6UPX - chains A and E of the 13 polymer chains in the assembly; structure by X-ray diffraction, 3.40 A resolution.

# Chain A
Molecule: DNA-directed RNA polymerase II subunit RPB1
Organism: Saccharomyces cerevisiae (strain ATCC 204508 / S288c)
Notes: EC 2.7.7.6
UniProt: P04050 (RPB1_YEAST); residues 1-1733 here = UniProt positions 1-1733
Amino-acid sequence (1733 residues; row label = number of the first residue in the row):
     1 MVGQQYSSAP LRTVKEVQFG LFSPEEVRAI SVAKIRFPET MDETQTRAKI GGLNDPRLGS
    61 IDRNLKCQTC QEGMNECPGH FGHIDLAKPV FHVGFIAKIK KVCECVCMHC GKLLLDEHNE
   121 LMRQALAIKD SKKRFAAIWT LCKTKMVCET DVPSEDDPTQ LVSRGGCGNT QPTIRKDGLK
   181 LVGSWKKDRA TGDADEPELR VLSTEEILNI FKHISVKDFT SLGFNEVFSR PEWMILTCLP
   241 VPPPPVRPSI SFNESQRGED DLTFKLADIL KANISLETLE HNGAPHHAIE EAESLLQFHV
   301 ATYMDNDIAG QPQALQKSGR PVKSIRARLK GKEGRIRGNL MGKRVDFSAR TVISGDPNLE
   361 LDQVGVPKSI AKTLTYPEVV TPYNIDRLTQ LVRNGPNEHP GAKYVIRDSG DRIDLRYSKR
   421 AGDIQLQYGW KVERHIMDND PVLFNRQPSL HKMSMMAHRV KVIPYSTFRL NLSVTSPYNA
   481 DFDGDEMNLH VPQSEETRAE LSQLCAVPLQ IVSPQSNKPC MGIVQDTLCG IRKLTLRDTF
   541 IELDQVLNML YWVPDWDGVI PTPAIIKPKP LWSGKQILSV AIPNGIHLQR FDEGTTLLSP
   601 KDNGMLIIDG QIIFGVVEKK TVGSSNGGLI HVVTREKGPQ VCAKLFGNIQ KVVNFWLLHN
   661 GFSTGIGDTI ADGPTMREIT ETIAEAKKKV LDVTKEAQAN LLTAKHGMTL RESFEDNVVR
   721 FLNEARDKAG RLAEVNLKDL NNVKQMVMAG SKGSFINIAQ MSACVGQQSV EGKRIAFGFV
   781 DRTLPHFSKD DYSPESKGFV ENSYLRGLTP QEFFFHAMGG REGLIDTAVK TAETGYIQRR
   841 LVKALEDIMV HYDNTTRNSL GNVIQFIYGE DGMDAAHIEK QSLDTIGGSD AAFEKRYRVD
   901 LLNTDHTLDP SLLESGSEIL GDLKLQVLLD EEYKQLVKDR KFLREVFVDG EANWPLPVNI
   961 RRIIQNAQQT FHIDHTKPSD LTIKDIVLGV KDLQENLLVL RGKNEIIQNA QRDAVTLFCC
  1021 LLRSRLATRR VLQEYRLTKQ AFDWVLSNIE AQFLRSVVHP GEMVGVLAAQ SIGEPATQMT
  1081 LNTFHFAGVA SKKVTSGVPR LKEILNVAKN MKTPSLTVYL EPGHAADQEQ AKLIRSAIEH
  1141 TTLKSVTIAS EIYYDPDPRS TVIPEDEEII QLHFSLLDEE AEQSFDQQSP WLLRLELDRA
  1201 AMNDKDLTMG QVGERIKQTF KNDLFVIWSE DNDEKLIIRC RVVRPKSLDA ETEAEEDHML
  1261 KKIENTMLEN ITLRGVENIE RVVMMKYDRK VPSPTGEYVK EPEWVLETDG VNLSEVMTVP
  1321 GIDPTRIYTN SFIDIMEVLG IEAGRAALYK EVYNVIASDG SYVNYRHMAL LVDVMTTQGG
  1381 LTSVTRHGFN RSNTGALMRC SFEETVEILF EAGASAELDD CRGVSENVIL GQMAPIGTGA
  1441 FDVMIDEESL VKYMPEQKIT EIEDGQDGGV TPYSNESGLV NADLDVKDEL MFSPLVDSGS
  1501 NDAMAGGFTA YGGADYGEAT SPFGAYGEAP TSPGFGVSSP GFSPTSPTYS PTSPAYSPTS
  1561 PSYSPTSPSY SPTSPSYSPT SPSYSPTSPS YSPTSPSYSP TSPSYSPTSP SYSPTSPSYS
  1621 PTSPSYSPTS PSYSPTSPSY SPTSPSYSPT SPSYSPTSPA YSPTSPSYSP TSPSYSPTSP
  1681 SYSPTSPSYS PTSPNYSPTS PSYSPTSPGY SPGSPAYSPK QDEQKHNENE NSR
Disordered / not traced: 1-2, 154-160, 187-198, 250-256, 1082-1091, 1177-1186, 1244-1256, 1447-1733
Swiss-Prot annotation at these positions:
  - region: Pro248 to Asp260 (Lid loop), Asn306 to Lys323 (Rudder loop), Pro810 to Glu822 (Bridging helix)
  - binding site (Zn(2+)): Cys67, Cys70, Cys77, His80, Cys107, Cys110, Cys148, Cys167
  - binding site (Mg(2+)): Asp481, Asp483, Asp485
  - modified residue: Thr1471 (Phosphothreonine)
  - cross-link (Glycyl lysine isopeptide (Lys-Gly)): Lys695 (interchain with G-Cter in ubiquitin), Lys1246 (interchain with G-Cter in ubiquitin), Lys1350 (interchain with G-Cter in ubiquitin)
  - natural variant: Ser1653 to Pro1659 (deletion: In strain: A364A)
  - mutagenesis: Lys1246 (K1246R: Impairs ubiquitination during transcription stress)
Metal / ion sites: Zn2+ site 1: Cys67, Cys70, Cys77, His80; Zn2+ site 2: Cys107, Cys110, Cys167; Mg2+: Asp483, Asp485 (shared with 1 residue of chain R)
From the paper describing this entry:
  - binding site for Template strand DNA: Arg337

# Chain E
Molecule: DNA-directed RNA polymerases I, II, and III subunit RPABC1
Organism: Saccharomyces cerevisiae (strain ATCC 204508 / S288c)
UniProt: P20434 (RPAB1_YEAST); numbering as in UniProt (aligned over 1-215)
Amino-acid sequence (215 residues; numbered 1 to 215; the number before each row is that of its first residue):
     1 MDQENERNIS RLWRAFRTVK EMVKDRGYFI TQEEVELPLE DFKAKYCDSM GRPQRKMMSF
    61 QANPTEESIS KFPDMGSLWV EFCDEPSVGV KTMKTFVIHI QEKNFQTGIF VYQNNITPSA
   121 MKLVPSIPPA TIETFNEAAL VVNITHHELV PKHIRLSSDE KRELLKRYRL KESQLPRIQR
   181 ADPVALYLGL KRGEVVKIIR KSETSGRYAS YRICM
Disordered / not traced: 1-2

# How chain A and chain E interact
Pairs across the interface (86; chain A residue first):
  Asp853(A) - Arg169(E)  salt bridge
  Thr855(A) - Tyr168(E)
  Arg857(A) - Tyr168(E)  hydrogen bond (side chain-backbone)
  Arg857(A) - Gln174(E)  hydrogen bond
  Gly861(A) - Gln174(E)
  Asn862(A) - Ser173(E)
  Asn862(A) - Gln174(E)
  Val863(A) - Leu170(E)  hydrophobic
  Val863(A) - Gln174(E)  hydrogen bond (backbone-backbone)
  Val863(A) - Pro176(E)
  Gln865(A) - Tyr208(E)
  Phe866(A) - Tyr168(E)  hydrophobic
  Phe866(A) - Leu175(E)  hydrophobic
  Phe866(A) - Tyr208(E)  hydrogen bond (backbone-side chain)
  Phe866(A) - Ala209(E)
  Phe866(A) - Ser210(E)
  Phe866(A) - Tyr211(E)
  Ile867(A) - Tyr208(E)
  Gly869(A) - Thr204(E)  hydrogen bond (backbone-side chain)
  Glu870(A) - Ser202(E)  hydrogen bond
  Glu870(A) - Thr204(E)
  Glu870(A) - Ser205(E)  hydrogen bond (backbone-side chain)
  Glu870(A) - Tyr208(E)
  Asp871(A) - Thr204(E)
  Asp871(A) - Ser205(E)
  Phe942(A) - Gly206(E)
  Phe942(A) - Arg207(E)
  Glu945(A) - Lys201(E)  hydrogen bond (backbone-side chain)
  Val946(A) - Lys201(E)
  Val946(A) - Ser202(E)
  Trp954(A) - Glu203(E)
  Leu956(A) - Thr204(E)
  Asn1004(A) - Arg167(E)
  Ile1006(A) - Glu163(E)
  Ile1006(A) - Arg167(E)
  Ile1006(A) - Tyr211(E)
  Ile1007(A) - Arg167(E)
  Asp1013(A) - Ser205(E)
  Asp1013(A) - Arg207(E)
  Ala1014(A) - Ser205(E)
  Thr1016(A) - Ser205(E)
  Leu1017(A) - Ser202(E)
  Leu1017(A) - Glu203(E)
  Leu1017(A) - Thr204(E)
  Leu1017(A) - Ser205(E)  hydrogen bond (backbone-backbone)
  Leu1017(A) - Gly206(E)
  Met1317(A) - Val142(E)  hydrophobic
  Met1317(A) - Ile144(E)  hydrophobic
  Thr1318(A) - Arg11(E)  hydrogen bond
  Thr1318(A) - Val141(E)
  Thr1318(A) - Val142(E)
  Val1319(A) - Arg14(E)
  Pro1324(A) - Val142(E)  hydrophobic
  Pro1324(A) - His147(E)
  Thr1325(A) - His146(E)  hydrogen bond (side chain-backbone)
  Thr1325(A) - His147(E)
  Thr1325(A) - Glu148(E)  hydrogen bond (backbone-backbone)
  Arg1326(A) - His147(E)
  Arg1326(A) - Glu148(E)
  Ile1327(A) - His147(E)  hydrogen bond (backbone-side chain)
  Tyr1328(A) - Leu149(E)  hydrophobic
  Glu1337(A) - Pro183(E)
  Val1338(A) - Ile144(E)
  Val1338(A) - Pro183(E)
  Leu1339(A) - Ile144(E)  hydrophobic
  Leu1339(A) - His147(E)
  Leu1339(A) - Val150(E)
  Gly1340(A) - Asp182(E)
  Gly1340(A) - Pro183(E)
  Ile1341(A) - Asp182(E)  hydrogen bond (backbone-side chain)
  Glu1342(A) - Pro151(E)
  Glu1342(A) - His153(E)
  Glu1342(A) - Ile198(E)
  Glu1342(A) - Arg200(E)  salt bridge
  Glu1342(A) - Arg212(E)  salt bridge
  Ala1343(A) - Leu149(E)
  Arg1345(A) - Arg200(E)
  Tyr1349(A) - Glu203(E)
  Tyr1365(A) - Glu203(E)
  Arg1366(A) - Thr204(E)
  Thr1376(A) - Arg212(E)  hydrogen bond (backbone-side chain)
  Thr1377(A) - Pro176(E)
  Thr1377(A) - Arg177(E)  hydrogen bond (backbone-backbone)
  Thr1377(A) - Arg212(E)
  Gly1379(A) - Arg177(E)
  Gly1379(A) - Gln179(E)
Also at the interface, not in a pair above, chain A (54 interface residues in all): Leu860, Phe947, Val948, Ala1010, Pro1320, Ile1335, Ala1346, Gln1378
Also at the interface, not in a pair above, chain E (43 interface residues in all): Ala138, Leu164, Ile178, Val184

# Overview
54 residues of chain A face 43 of chain E across their interface; the contacts include 16 hydrogen bonds and 3
salt bridges. Among the polar pairs are Asp853(A)-Arg169(E), Glu1342(A)-Arg200(E) and Glu1342(A)-Arg212(E).
From the paper: a binding site for Template strand DNA at Arg337(A).
Chain A is DNA-directed RNA polymerase II subunit RPB1 and chain E is DNA-directed RNA polymerases I, II, and
III subunit RPABC1, both from Saccharomyces cerevisiae (strain ATCC 204508 / S288c); the structure, RNA
polymerase II elongation complex with 5-guanidinohydantoin lesion in state 1, was determined by X-ray
diffraction together with 6UPY, 6UPZ, 6UQ0, 6UQ1, 6UQ2 and 6UQ3 from the same study.
